8QPB - chains D and z of the 17 polymer chains in the assembly; structure by electron microscopy, 3.70 A resolution.

Chain D:
Molecule: Thioredoxin-like protein 4A
From: Homo sapiens
UniProtKB: P83876 (TXN4A_HUMAN); residues 1-142 here = UniProt positions 1-142
Amino-acid sequence (142 residues; row label = number of the first residue in the row):
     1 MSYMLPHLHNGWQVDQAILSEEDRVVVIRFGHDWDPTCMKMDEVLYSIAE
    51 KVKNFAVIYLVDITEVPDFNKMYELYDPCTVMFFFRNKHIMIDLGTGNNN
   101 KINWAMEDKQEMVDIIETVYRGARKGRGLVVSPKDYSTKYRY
Disordered / not traced: 1
Swiss-Prot annotation at these positions:
  - modified residue: Ser132 (Phosphoserine)
  - mutagenesis: Cys38 (C38A: Viable when expressed in S.pombe)

Chain z:
Molecule: 5'ss oligo
From: Homo sapiens
Sequence (13 nucleotides; row label = number of the first residue in the row; note: 1 number in that range is skipped by the numbering (no residue carries it; nothing is unmodelled there); numbers below 1 keep their minus sign (A-5 is residue -5)):
    -5 AGUGG
     1 GUAAGAGC

Interface between chain D and chain z:
Contacting residue pairs - 16 pairs, chain D then chain z:
  Lys88(D) with G5(z), salt bridge to the phosphate
  Gly95(D) with G-1(z), hydrogen bond to the sugar; G1(z), phosphate contact
  Thr96(D) with G-1(z), sugar contact
  Gly97(D) with G-1(z), hydrogen bond to the phosphate; G1(z), phosphate contact; U2(z), base contact
  Asn98(D) with U2(z), base contact
  Asn99(D) with U2(z), hydrogen bond to the base
  Asn100(D) with U2(z), hydrogen bond to the base
  Arg127(D) with A4(z), sugar contact
  Gly128(D) with A4(z), hydrogen bond to the sugar
  Leu129(D) with A3(z), sugar contact; A4(z), sugar contact
  Ser137(D) with G-1(z), sugar contact
  Thr138(D) with G-1(z), base contact
Other interface residues (no listed pair), chain D (14 interface residues in all): Met91, Asp93

Overview:
Chain D and chain z form an interface of 14 and 6 residues respectively; the contacts include 5 hydrogen bonds
and 1 salt bridge. Among the polar pairs are Asn99(D)-U2(z), Asn100(D)-U2(z) and Gly95(D)-G-1(z). UniProt
lists one mutagenesis site on chain D.
Here chain D is Thioredoxin-like protein 4A and chain z is 5'ss oligo, both from Homo sapiens. Entry 8QPB
(Cryo-EM Structure of Pre-B+ATP Complex (core part)) was determined by electron microscopy, deposited together
with 8QOZ, 8QP8, 8QP9, 8QPA, 8QPE and 8QPK.
